PDB entry 8X43 | electron microscopy, 3.00 A resolution | chains G and H of the 8 polymer chains in the assembly

Chain G:
Protein: Potassium voltage-gated channel subfamily KQT member 2
Source organism: Homo sapiens
UniProtKB: O43526 (KCNQ2_HUMAN); residues 64-702 here = UniProt positions 64-702
Amino-acid sequence (656 residues; each row starts with the number of its first residue):
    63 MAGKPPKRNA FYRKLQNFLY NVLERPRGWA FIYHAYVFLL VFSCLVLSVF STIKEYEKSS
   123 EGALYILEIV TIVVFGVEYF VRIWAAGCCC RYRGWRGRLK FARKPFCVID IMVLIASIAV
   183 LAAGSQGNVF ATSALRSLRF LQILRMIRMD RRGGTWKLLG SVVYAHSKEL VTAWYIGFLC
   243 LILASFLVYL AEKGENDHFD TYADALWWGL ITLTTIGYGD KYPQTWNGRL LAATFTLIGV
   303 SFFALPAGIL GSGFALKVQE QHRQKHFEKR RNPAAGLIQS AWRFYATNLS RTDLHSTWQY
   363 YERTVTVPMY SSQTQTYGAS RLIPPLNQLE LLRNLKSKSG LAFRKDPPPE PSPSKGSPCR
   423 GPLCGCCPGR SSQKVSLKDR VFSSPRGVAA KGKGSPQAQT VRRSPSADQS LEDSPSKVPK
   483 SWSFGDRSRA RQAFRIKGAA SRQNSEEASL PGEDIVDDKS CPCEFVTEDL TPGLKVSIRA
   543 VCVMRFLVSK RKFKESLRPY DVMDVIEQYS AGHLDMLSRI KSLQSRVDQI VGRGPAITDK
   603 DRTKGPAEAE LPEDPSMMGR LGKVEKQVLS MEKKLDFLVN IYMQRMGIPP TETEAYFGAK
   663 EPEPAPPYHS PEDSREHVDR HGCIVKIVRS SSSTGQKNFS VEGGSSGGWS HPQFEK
Not modelled in the structure: 63-69, 183-194, 351-537, 596-718
Construct notes: initiating methionine (63); expression tag (703-718)
Ligand contacts:
  - 7Q0 (N-(4-azanyl-1,2-dihydroacenaphthylen-5-yl)-4-fluoranyl-benzamide), molecule 1: Leu-221, Trp-236, Phe-240, Phe-305, Pro-308, Leu-312
  - 7Q0, molecule 2: Leu-299, Ser-303, Phe-304

Chain H:
Protein: Calmodulin-1
Source organism: Homo sapiens
UniProtKB: P0DP23 (CALM1_HUMAN); residue numbers follow UniProt; this construct covers 1-149
Amino-acid sequence (149 residues; each row starts with the number of its first residue):
     1 MADQLTEEQI AEFKEAFSLF DKDGDGTITT KELGTVMRSL GQNPTEAELQ DMINEVDADG
    61 NGTIDFPEFL TMMARKMKDT DSEEEIREAF RVFDKDGNGY ISAAELRHVM TNLGEKLTDE
   121 EVDEMIREAD IDGDGQVNYE EFVQMMTAK
Not modelled in the structure: 1-5, 149
Swiss-Prot annotation at these positions:
  - binding site (Ca(2+)): Asp-21, Asp-23, Asp-25, Thr-27, Glu-32, Asp-57, Asp-59, Asn-61, Thr-63, Glu-68, Asp-94, Asp-96, Asn-98, Tyr-100, Glu-105, Asp-130, Asp-132, Asp-134, Gln-136, Glu-141
  - modified residue: Ala-2 (N-acetylalanine), Lys-22 (N6-acetyllysine), Thr-45 (Phosphothreonine), Ser-82 (Phosphoserine), Lys-95 (N6-acetyllysine), Tyr-100 (Phosphotyrosine), Ser-102 (Phosphoserine), Thr-111 (Phosphothreonine), Lys-116 (N6,N6,N6-trimethyllysine), Tyr-139 (Phosphotyrosine)
  - cross-link: Lys-22 (Glycyl lysine isopeptide (Lys-Gly) (interchain with G-Cter in SUMO2))
  - natural variant: Asn-54 (N54I: In CPVT4), Phe-90 (F90L: In LQT14), Asn-98 (N98S: In CPVT4), Asp-130 (D130G: In LQT14), Glu-141 (E141G: In LQT14; E141V: In LQT14), Phe-142 (F142L: In LQT14)

Chain G / chain H interface:
Contacting residue pairs - 60 pairs, chain G then chain H:
  Asn-79(G) / Asn-98(H)
  Cys-152(G) / Tyr-100(H)
  Cys-152(G) / Glu-140(H)  hydrogen bond
  Arg-333(G) / Phe-93(H)
  Arg-333(G) / Lys-95(H)
  Arg-333(G) / Leu-113(H)
  Asn-334(G) / Gly-114(H)  hydrogen bond (side chain-backbone)
  Ala-336(G) / Phe-93(H)
  Ala-337(G) / Phe-93(H)
  Ala-337(G) / Leu-113(H)
  Ala-337(G) / Gly-114(H)
  Leu-339(G) / Ile-86(H)
  Ile-340(G) / Ile-86(H)  hydrophobic
  Ile-340(G) / Ala-89(H)  hydrophobic
  Ile-340(G) / Phe-93(H)  hydrophobic
  Ile-340(G) / Met-110(H)  hydrophobic
  Gln-341(G) / Val-109(H)
  Gln-341(G) / Met-110(H)  hydrogen bond (side chain-backbone)
  Gln-341(G) / Leu-113(H)  hydrogen bond (side chain-backbone)
  Gln-341(G) / Glu-115(H)  hydrogen bond (side chain-backbone)
  Ala-343(G) / Ile-86(H)  hydrophobic
  Trp-344(G) / Leu-117(H)
  Trp-344(G) / Glu-121(H)  hydrogen bond (side chain-backbone)
  Trp-344(G) / Glu-124(H)
  Trp-344(G) / Met-125(H)
  Trp-344(G) / Met-146(H)  hydrophobic
  Arg-345(G) / Glu-115(H)
  Arg-345(G) / Leu-117(H)
  Phe-346(G) / Met-77(H)  hydrophobic
  Tyr-347(G) / Met-77(H)  hydrophobic
  Tyr-347(G) / Met-146(H)  hydrophobic
  Asn-350(G) / Met-77(H)  hydrogen bond
  Val-538(G) / Glu-12(H)
  Val-538(G) / Phe-13(H)  hydrophobic
  Val-538(G) / Ala-16(H)  hydrophobic
  Ser-539(G) / Ala-16(H)  hydrogen bond (side chain-backbone)
  Ser-539(G) / Leu-19(H)
  Ser-539(G) / Phe-20(H)
  Arg-541(G) / Met-73(H)
  Ala-542(G) / Phe-20(H)  hydrophobic
  Ala-542(G) / Phe-69(H)  hydrophobic
  Ala-542(G) / Met-73(H)
  Val-543(G) / Met-37(H)  hydrophobic
  Val-543(G) / Leu-40(H)  hydrophobic
  Val-545(G) / Met-73(H)  hydrophobic
  Met-546(G) / Met-52(H)
  Met-546(G) / Glu-55(H)
  Met-546(G) / Val-56(H)
  Met-546(G) / Met-72(H)  hydrophobic
  Phe-548(G) / Thr-80(H)
  Leu-549(G) / Glu-55(H)
  Leu-549(G) / Arg-75(H)
  Val-550(G) / Asp-51(H)
  Val-550(G) / Met-52(H)  hydrophobic
  Val-550(G) / Glu-55(H)  hydrogen bond (backbone-side chain)
  Lys-552(G) / Thr-80(H)
  Lys-552(G) / Ser-82(H)
  Arg-553(G) / Glu-55(H)  salt bridge
  Phe-555(G) / Glu-88(H)
  Phe-555(G) / Ala-89(H)  hydrophobic
Other interface residues (no listed pair), chain G (32 interface residues in all): Cys-150, Arg-332, Ile-540, Leu-559
Other interface residues (no listed pair), chain H (43 interface residues in all): Lys-76, Glu-85, Phe-90, Val-92, Val-122, Met-145, Ala-148

Summary:
The interface between chain G and chain H involves 32 residues on one side and 43 on the other; the contacts
include 9 hydrogen bonds and 1 salt bridge. Polar contacts include Arg-553(G)/Glu-55(H), Cys-152(G)/Glu-140(H)
and Asn-334(G)/Gly-114(H). Bound to chain G: compound 7Q0.
Here chain G is Potassium voltage-gated channel subfamily KQT member 2 and chain H is Calmodulin-1, both from
Homo sapiens. Entry 8X43 (human KCNQ2-CaM-Ebio1-S1 complex in the presence of PIP2) was determined by electron
microscopy, deposited together with 8IJK.
